PDB entry 8X9B | electron microscopy, 3.82 A resolution | chains I and O of the 16 polymer chains in the assembly

# Chain I
Molecule: Genome polyprotein
Source organism: Coxsackievirus A16
Reference sequence: A0A2S1BJ89 (A0A2S1BJ89_9ENTO); residues 1-254 here correspond to UniProt positions 70-323 (UniProt number = residue number + 69)
Sequence (254 residues; numbered 1 to 254; the number before each row is that of its first residue):
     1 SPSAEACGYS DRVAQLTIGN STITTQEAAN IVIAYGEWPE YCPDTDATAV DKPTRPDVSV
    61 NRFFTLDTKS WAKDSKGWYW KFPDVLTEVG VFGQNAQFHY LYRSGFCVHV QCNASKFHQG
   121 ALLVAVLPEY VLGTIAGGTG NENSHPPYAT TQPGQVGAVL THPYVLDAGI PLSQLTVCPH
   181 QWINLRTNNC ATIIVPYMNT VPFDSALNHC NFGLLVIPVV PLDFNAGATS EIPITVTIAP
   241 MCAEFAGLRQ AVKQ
Not modelled in the structure: 1-12, 43-57, 247-254

# Chain O
Molecule: The heavy chain of Fab h1A6.2
Source organism: Mus musculus
Notes: antibody fragment or engineered binder
Sequence (114 residues; row label = number of the first residue in the row):
     1 EVQLVQSGAE VKKPGASVKV SCKASGFNIK DFYIHWVRQR PGQGLEWIGW IDPKVGNTMF
    61 DPKFQGKARI TVDASISTAY LELSRLRSDD TAVYYCSRGA AAYWGQGTLV TVSS
Not modelled in the structure: 1, 114
Disulfides: C22-C96

# How chain I and chain O interact
Pairs across the interface - 7 pairs, chain I then chain O:
  T139(I) - D31(O)
  T139(I) - D52(O)  hydrogen bond
  T139(I) - K54(O)
  G140(I) - D31(O)  hydrogen bond (backbone-backbone)
  G140(I) - Y33(O)
  H145(I) - Y33(O)
  Y148(I) - W50(O)  hydrophobic
Other interface residues (no listed pair), chain I (8 interface residues in all): E88, E142, S144, T150
Other interface residues (no listed pair), chain O (11 interface residues in all): K30, F32, H35, V55, G99, A100

# Summary
8 residues of chain I and 11 residues of chain O are in contact, with 2 hydrogen bonds. Among the polar pairs
are T139(I)-D52(O) and G140(I)-D31(O).
Chain I is Genome polyprotein (Coxsackievirus A16) and chain O is the heavy chain of Fab h1A6.2 (Mus
musculus); the structure, Cryo-EM structure of coxsackievirus A16 empty particle in complex with Fab h1A6.2
(local refinement), was determined by electron microscopy (same publication as 8X95, 8X96, 8X97, 8X98, 8X99,
8X9A, 8YTB and 8YTJ).
